PDB entry 8TGO | X-ray diffraction, 5.75 A resolution (low resolution: residue-level contacts below are approximate; hydrogen-bond / salt-bridge calls are withheld) | chains B and H of the 15 polymer chains in the assembly

# Chain B (and H)
Molecule: Envelope glycoprotein gp41
From: Human immunodeficiency virus 1
Notes: chain H of this document is another copy of the same molecule, construct and numbering; everything in this record applies to it too
UniProtKB: Q2N0S6 (Q2N0S6_9HIV1); residues 512-664 here correspond to UniProt positions 509-661 (UniProt number = residue number - 3)
Sequence (164 residues; row label = number of the first residue in the row):
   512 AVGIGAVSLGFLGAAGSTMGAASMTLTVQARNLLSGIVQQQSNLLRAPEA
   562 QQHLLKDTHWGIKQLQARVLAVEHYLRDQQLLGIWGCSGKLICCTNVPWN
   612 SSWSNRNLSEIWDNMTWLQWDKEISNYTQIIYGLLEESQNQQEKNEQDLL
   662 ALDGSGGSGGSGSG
Not modelled in the structure: 512-518, 550-571, 664-675 (chain H: 512-518, 550-572, 664-675)
Disulfide bonds: Cys-598/Cys-604
Glycans and other covalent adducts: N-acetylglucosamine (NAG) linked to Asn-611, Asn-625, Asn-637
Construct notes: conflict Ser-519 (Phe516 in Q2N0S6), Pro-559 (Ile556 in Q2N0S6), Asp-568 (Leu565 in Q2N0S6), His-570 (Val567 in Q2N0S6), His-585 (Arg582 in Q2N0S6), Cys-605 (Thr602 in Q2N0S6); expression tag (665-675)

# Chain B / chain H interface
Pairs across the interface (22; chain B residue first):
  Met-535(B) / Asn-651(H)
  Met-535(B) / Lys-655(H)
  Thr-538(B) / Ile-595(H)
  Thr-538(B) / Asn-651(H)
  Ala-541(B) / Gln-591(H)
  Arg-542(B) / Gln-591(H)
  Arg-542(B) / Ile-595(H)
  Arg-542(B) / Glu-647(H)
  Leu-544(B) / Gln-591(H)
  Leu-545(B) / Leu-587(H)
  Leu-545(B) / Arg-588(H)
  Leu-545(B) / Gln-591(H)
  Leu-576(B) / Leu-576(H)
  Leu-576(B) / Gln-577(H)
  Arg-579(B) / Gln-577(H)
  Arg-579(B) / Val-580(H)
  Arg-579(B) / Leu-581(H)
  Arg-579(B) / Glu-584(H)
  Val-583(B) / Leu-587(H)
  Tyr-586(B) / Leu-587(H)
  Gly-600(B) / Ser-599(H)
  Ile-603(B) / Glu-657(H)
Also at the interface, not in a pair above, chain B (18 interface residues in all): Thr-536, Asn-543, Ser-546, Gln-575, Val-580, Ser-599
Also at the interface, not in a pair above, chain H (16 interface residues in all): Glu-654, Gln-658

# Overview
Chain B and chain H form an interface of 18 and 16 residues respectively. N-acetylglucosamine is covalently
linked to Asn-611(B), Asn-625(B) and Asn-637(B).
Both chains are Envelope glycoprotein gp41 (Human immunodeficiency virus 1). Entry 8TGO (Crystal structure of
the BG505 triple tandem trimer gp140 HIV-1 Env in complex with PGT124 and ...) was determined by X-ray
diffraction.
